PDB entry 2INP | X-ray diffraction, 2.30 A resolution | chains C and L of the 7 polymer chains in the assembly

Chain C:
Molecule: Phenol hydroxylase component phL
From: Pseudomonas stutzeri
Reference sequence: Q84AQ4 (Q84AQ4_PSEST); residue numbers follow UniProt; this construct covers 4-331
Chain sequence (328 residues; numbered 4 to 331; the number before each row is that of its first residue):
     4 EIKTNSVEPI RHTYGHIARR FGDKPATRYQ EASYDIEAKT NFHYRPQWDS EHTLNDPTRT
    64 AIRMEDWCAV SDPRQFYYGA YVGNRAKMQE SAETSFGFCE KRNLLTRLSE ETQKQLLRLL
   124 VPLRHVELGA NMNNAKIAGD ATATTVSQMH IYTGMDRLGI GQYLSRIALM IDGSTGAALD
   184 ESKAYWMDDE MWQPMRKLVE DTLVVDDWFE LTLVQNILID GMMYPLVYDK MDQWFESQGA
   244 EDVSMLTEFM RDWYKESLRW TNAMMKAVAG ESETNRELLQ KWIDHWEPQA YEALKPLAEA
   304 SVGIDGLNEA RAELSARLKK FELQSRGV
Disordered / not traced: 4-11, 330-331

Chain L:
Molecule: Phenol hydroxylase component phM
From: Pseudomonas stutzeri
Reference sequence: Q84AQ3 (Q84AQ3_PSEST); residue numbers follow UniProt; this construct covers 1-89
Chain sequence (89 residues; row label = number of the first residue in the row):
     1 MSQLVFIVFQ DNDDSRYLAE AVMEDNPDAE MQHQPAMIRI QAEKRLVINR ETMEEKLGRD
    61 WDVQEMLINV ISIAGNVDED DDHFILEWN
Disordered / not traced: 1-2, 71, 81-82, 89

Interface between chain C and chain L:
Pairs across the interface (4):
  Ala-29(C) with Arg-16(L)
  Arg-31(C) with Asp-13(L), salt bridge
  Pro-76(C) with Gly-58(L)
  Arg-262(C) with Gly-58(L), hydrogen bond (side chain-backbone)
Other interface residues (no listed pair), chain C (7 interface residues in all): Pro-28, Thr-30, Gln-78
Other interface residues (no listed pair), chain L (4 interface residues in all): Leu-57

In short:
7 residues of chain C and 4 residues of chain L are in contact; the contacts include 1 hydrogen bond and 1
salt bridge. Polar pairs include Arg-31(C)/Asp-13(L) and Arg-262(C)/Gly-58(L).
Chain C is Phenol hydroxylase component phL and chain L is Phenol hydroxylase component phM, both from
Pseudomonas stutzeri; the structure, Structure of the Phenol Hydroxylase-Regulatory Protein Complex, was
determined by X-ray diffraction, deposited together with 2INN.
